Entry 1Y85 (X-ray diffraction, 2.13 A resolution); this record covers chains A and D of the 4 polymer chains in the assembly.

Chain A:
Protein: Hemoglobin alpha chain
Source organism: Homo sapiens
Reference sequence: P69905 (HBA_HUMAN); residue numbers follow UniProt; this construct covers 1-141
Amino-acid sequence (141 residues; each row starts with the number of its first residue):
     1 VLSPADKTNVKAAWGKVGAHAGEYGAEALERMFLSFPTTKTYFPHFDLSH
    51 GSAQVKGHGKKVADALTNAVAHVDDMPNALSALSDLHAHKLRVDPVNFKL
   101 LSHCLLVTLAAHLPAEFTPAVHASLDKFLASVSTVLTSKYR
Ion coordination: heme Fe near His-87 (its only coordinating residue here)
Ligand contacts: heme (HEM): Met-32, Thr-39, Tyr-42, Phe-43, His-45, Phe-46, His-58, Lys-61, Val-62, Ala-65, Leu-66, Leu-83, Leu-86, His-87, Leu-91, Val-93, Asn-97, Phe-98, Leu-101, Val-132, Ser-133, Leu-136
Curated features (UniProtKB/Swiss-Prot):
  - site: Lys-61 (Not glycated)
  - natural variant: Asp-6 (A6D: In J-Toronto; this construct carries the variant), Ala-13 (A13D: In J-Paris 1/J-Aljezur), Glu-27 (A27E: In Shenyang; this construct carries the variant), Lys-61 (K61N: In Zambia; deletion: In Clinic), Asp-64 (A64D: In Pontoise; this construct carries the variant), Asp-75 (D75A: In Lille; D75G: In Chapel Hill; D75N: In G-Pest), Ala-111 (A111D: In Petah Tikva)

Chain D:
Protein: Hemoglobin beta chain
Source organism: Homo sapiens
Reference sequence: P68871 (HBB_HUMAN); residue numbers follow UniProt; this construct covers 1-145
Amino-acid sequence (145 residues; numbered 1 to 145; the number before each row is that of its first residue):
     1 VHLTPEEKSAVTALWGKVNVDEVGGEALGRLLVVYPWTQRFFESFGDLST
    51 PDAVMGNPKVKAHGKKVLGAFSDGLAHLDNLKGTFATLSELHCDKLHVDP
   101 ENFRLLGNVLVCVLAHHFGKEFTPPVQAAYQKVVAGVANALAHKY
Ion coordination: heme Fe near His-92 (its only coordinating residue here)
Ligand contacts: heme (HEM): Leu-31, Thr-38, Phe-41, Phe-42, Phe-45, His-63, Lys-66, Val-67, Ala-70, Phe-71, Phe-85, Leu-88, Leu-91, His-92, Leu-96, Val-98, Asn-102, Phe-103, Leu-106, Val-137, Leu-141
Curated features (UniProtKB/Swiss-Prot):
  - natural variant: Leu-3 (H3L: In Graz; this construct carries the variant), Glu-7 (E7A: In G-Makassar; E7K: In Hb C; E7Q: In Machida; E7V: In SKCA), Lys-8 (E8K: In G-Siriraj; this construct carries the variant), Val-11 (A11V: In Iraq-Halabja; this construct carries the variant), Gly-16 (W16G: In Randwick; this construct carries the variant), Val-23 (E23V: In D-Granada; this construct carries the variant), Gly-24 (V24G: In Miyashiro; this construct carries the variant), Gly-25 (G25D: In Moscva; G25R: In Riverdale-Bronx; G25V: In Savannah), Leu-32 (L32P: In Yokohama), Val-33 (L33V: In Muscat; this construct carries the variant), Arg-40 (Q40R: In Tianshui; this construct carries the variant), Phe-42 (F42Y: In Mequon; deletion: In Bruxelles), 10 further natural variant entries in UniProt

Interface between chain A and chain D:
Contacting residue pairs (24; chain A residue first):
  Thr-38(A) with Pro-100(D)
  Thr-41(A) with His-97(D); Asp-99(D); Tyr-145(D)
  Tyr-42(A) with Arg-40(D); Asp-99(D), hydrogen bond
  Pro-44(A) with His-97(D)
  Leu-91(A) with Arg-40(D), hydrogen bond (backbone-side chain)
  Arg-92(A) with Trp-37(D); Arg-40(D), hydrogen bond (backbone-side chain); Glu-43(D), salt bridge
  Asp-94(A) with Trp-37(D), hydrogen bond; Asp-99(D); Glu-101(D); Leu-105(D)
  Pro-95(A) with Trp-37(D)
  Val-96(A) with Glu-101(D)
  Asn-97(A) with Asp-99(D)
  Tyr-140(A) with Pro-36(D); Trp-37(D), hydrophobic
  Arg-141(A) with Val-34(D), hydrogen bond (side chain-backbone); Tyr-35(D); Pro-36(D); Trp-37(D)
Also at the interface, not in a pair above, chain A (13 interface residues in all): Pro-37
Also at the interface, not in a pair above, chain D (14 interface residues in all): Gln-39, Val-98

Summary:
The interface between chain A and chain D involves 13 residues on one side and 14 on the other, with 5
hydrogen bonds and 1 salt bridge. Among the polar pairs are Arg-92(A)/Glu-43(D), Tyr-42(A)/Asp-99(D) and
Leu-91(A)/Arg-40(D). Ligands of chain A: heme. Chain D binds heme.
Chain A is Hemoglobin alpha chain and chain D is Hemoglobin beta chain, both from Homo sapiens; the structure,
T-To-T(High) quaternary transitions in human hemoglobin: desHIS146beta deoxy low-salt, was determined by X-ray
diffraction (same publication as 1XXT, 1XY0, 1XZ5, 1XZ7, 1XZU, 1XZV and 45 further entries).
